PDB entry 7SPT | X-ray diffraction, 2.10 A resolution | chain A

Chain A:
Name: Solute carrier family 2, facilitated glucose transporter member 3
From: Homo sapiens
UniProt: P11169 (GTR3_HUMAN); residues 1-496 here = UniProt positions 1-496
Sequence (523 residues; numbered -26 to 496; the number before each row is that of its first residue; numbers below 1 keep their minus sign (Met-26 is residue -26)):
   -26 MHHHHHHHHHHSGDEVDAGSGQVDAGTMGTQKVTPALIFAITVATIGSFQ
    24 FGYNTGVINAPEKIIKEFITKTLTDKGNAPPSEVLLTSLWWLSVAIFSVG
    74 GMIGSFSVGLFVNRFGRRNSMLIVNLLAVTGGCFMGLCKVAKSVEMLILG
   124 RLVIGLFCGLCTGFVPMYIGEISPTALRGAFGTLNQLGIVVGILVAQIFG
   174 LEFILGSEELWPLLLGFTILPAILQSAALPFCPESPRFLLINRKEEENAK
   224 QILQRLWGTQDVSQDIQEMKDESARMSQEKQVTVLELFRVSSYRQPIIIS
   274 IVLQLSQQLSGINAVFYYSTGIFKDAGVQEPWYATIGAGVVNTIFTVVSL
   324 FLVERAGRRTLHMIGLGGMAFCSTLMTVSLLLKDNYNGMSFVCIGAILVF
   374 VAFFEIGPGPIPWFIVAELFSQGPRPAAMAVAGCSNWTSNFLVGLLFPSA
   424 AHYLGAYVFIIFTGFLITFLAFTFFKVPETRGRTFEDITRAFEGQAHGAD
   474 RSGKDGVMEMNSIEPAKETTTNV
Disordered / not traced: -26 to 0, 471-496
Construct notes: expression tag (-26 to 0); engineered mutation Thr43 (Asn in P11169), Trp64 (Ser in P11169), Trp305 (Ile in P11169)
Small-molecule neighbours: alpha-D-glucopyranose (GLC): Phe24, Thr28, Gln159, Ile162, Val163, Ile166, Gln280, Gln281, Ile285, Asn286, Asn315, Phe377, Glu378, Gly382, Trp386, Asn409, Asn413
Curated features (UniProtKB/Swiss-Prot):
  - region: Gln277 to Ser279 (Important for selectivity against fructose)
  - binding site (D-glucose): Gln159, Gln280, Gln281, Asn286, Asn315, Glu378, Trp386
  - modified residue: Thr232 (Phosphothreonine), Ser475 (Phosphoserine), Ser485 (Phosphoserine), Thr492 (Phosphothreonine)
  - mutagenesis: Gln277 to Ser279 (Confers moderate fructose transport activity)
What the authors report for this chain:
  - mutagenesis - Q170A, Q280A, Q281A, F377A, N409A: abolished expression
  - mutagenesis - F24A, W410A: decreased expression

Summary:
Chain A binds alpha-D-glucopyranose. From UniProt: 7 D-glucose-binding residues and 3 mutagenesis sites. The
paper reports that Q170A, Q280A and Q281A, among others, abolish expression; F24A and W410A reduce expression;
7 substitutions were tested in all.
Chain A is Solute carrier family 2, facilitated glucose transporter member 3 (Homo sapiens); the structure,
Crystal structure of exofacial state human glucose transporter GLUT3, was determined by X-ray diffraction
(same publication as 7SPS).
